Entry 8HAL (electron microscopy, 4.40 A resolution (low resolution: residue-level contacts below are approximate; hydrogen-bond / salt-bridge calls are withheld)); this record covers chains G and J of the 11 polymer chains in the assembly.

# Chain G
Protein: Histone H2A type 1-B/E
From: Homo sapiens
UniProt: P04908 (H2A1B_HUMAN); residues 1-129 here correspond to UniProt positions 2-130 (UniProt number = residue number + 1)
Sequence (129 residues; numbered 1 to 129; the number before each row is that of its first residue):
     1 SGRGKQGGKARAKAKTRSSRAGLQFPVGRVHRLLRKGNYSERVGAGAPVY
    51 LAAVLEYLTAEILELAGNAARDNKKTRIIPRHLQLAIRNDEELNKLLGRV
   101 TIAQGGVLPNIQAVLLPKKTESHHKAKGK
Not modelled in the structure: 1-13, 119-129
Curated features (UniProtKB/Swiss-Prot):
  - modified residue: Ser-1 (N-acetylserine), Arg-3 (Citrulline), Lys-5 (N6-(2-hydroxyisobutyryl)lysine), Lys-9 (N6-(2-hydroxyisobutyryl)lysine), Lys-13 (N6-(beta-hydroxybutyryl)lysine), Lys-36 (N6-(2-hydroxyisobutyryl)lysine), Lys-74 (N6-(2-hydroxyisobutyryl)lysine), Lys-75 (N6-(2-hydroxyisobutyryl)lysine), Lys-95 (N6-(2-hydroxyisobutyryl)lysine), Gln-104 (N5-methylglutamine), Lys-118 (N6-(2-hydroxyisobutyryl)lysine), Lys-119 (N6-crotonyllysine), Thr-120 (Phosphothreonine), Lys-125 (N6-crotonyllysine)
  - cross-link (Glycyl lysine isopeptide (Lys-Gly)): Lys-13 (interchain with G-Cter in ubiquitin), Lys-15 (interchain with G-Cter in ubiquitin), Lys-119 (interchain with G-Cter in ubiquitin)

# Chain J
Molecule: 180-nt DNA strand
From: Homo sapiens
Sequence (180 nucleotides; numbered 1 to 180; the number before each row is that of its first residue):
     1 ATCCGTCCGTTACCGCCATCAATATCCACCTGCAGATTCTACCAAAAGTG
    51 TATTTGGAAACTGCTCCATCAAAAGGCATGTTCAGCTGAATTCAGCTGAA
   101 CATGCCTTTTGATGGAGCAGTTTCCAAATACACTTTTGGTAGAATCTGCA
   151 GGTGGATATTGATGGCGGTAACGGACGGAT
Not modelled in the structure: 1-14, 166-180

# Interface between chain G and chain J
Residue-residue contacts (14):
  Ala-14(G) / DG48(J)
  Ala-14(G) / DT49(J)
  Lys-15(G) / DG48(J)
  Lys-15(G) / DT49(J)
  Thr-16(G) / DG48(J)
  Arg-17(G) / DG48(J)
  Arg-20(G) / DT49(J)
  Gly-28(G) / DA47(J)
  Arg-29(G) / DA47(J)
  Arg-32(G) / DA46(J)
  Arg-32(G) / DA47(J)
  Arg-42(G) / DT55(J)
  Arg-42(G) / DG56(J)
  Arg-77(G) / DA36(J)
Other interface residues (no listed pair), chain G (12 interface residues in all): Ser-18, Pro-26

# Summary
12 residues of chain G face 7 of chain J across their interface.
Here chain G is Histone H2A type 1-B/E and chain J is a 180-nt DNA strand, both from Homo sapiens. Entry 8HAL
(Cryo-EM structure of the CBP catalytic core bound to the H4K12acK16ac nucleosome, class 1) was determined by
electron microscopy together with 8HAG, 8HAH, 8HAI, 8HAJ, 8HAK, 8HAM and 8HAN from the same study.
